5FGH - chains V and W of the 28 polymer chains in the assembly; structure by X-ray diffraction, 2.80 A resolution.

# Chain V
Protein: Proteasome subunit beta type-2
Source organism: Saccharomyces cerevisiae (strain ATCC 204508 / S288c)
Notes: EC 3.4.25.1
UniProtKB: P25043 (PSB2_YEAST); residues 1-232 here correspond to UniProt positions 30-261 (UniProt number = residue number + 29)
Sequence (232 residues; numbered 1 to 232; the number before each row is that of its first residue):
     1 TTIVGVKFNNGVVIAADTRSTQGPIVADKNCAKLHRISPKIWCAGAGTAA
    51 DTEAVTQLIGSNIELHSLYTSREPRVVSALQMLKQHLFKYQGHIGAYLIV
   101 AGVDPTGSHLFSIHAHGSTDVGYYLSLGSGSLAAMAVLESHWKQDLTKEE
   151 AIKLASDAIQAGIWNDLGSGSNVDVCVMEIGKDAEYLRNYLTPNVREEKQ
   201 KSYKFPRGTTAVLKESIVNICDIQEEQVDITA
Disordered / not traced: 227-232
Curated features (UniProtKB/Swiss-Prot):
  - active site: Thr-1 (Nucleophile)
Glycans and other covalent adducts: compound ALD linked to Thr-1
Ion coordination: Mg2+: Ile-163, Asp-166 (shared with 1 residue of chain L)
Residues lining bound ligands:
  - ALD (N-[(benzyloxy)carbonyl]-L-leucyl-N-[(2S)-1-hydroxy-4-methylpentan-2-yl]-L-leucinamide), molecule 1: Ser-20, Thr-21, Gln-22, Ala-27, Cys-31, Lys-33, Gly-45, Ala-46, Gly-47, Thr-48, Ala-49, Thr-52
  - ALD, molecule 2: His-114, His-116, Ser-118, Asp-120
Reported in the primary citation:
  - catalytic residues: Thr-1 (proposed by the authors, not directly observed)

# Chain W
Protein: Proteasome subunit beta type-3
Source organism: Saccharomyces cerevisiae (strain ATCC 204508 / S288c)
Notes: EC 3.4.25.1
UniProtKB: P25451 (PSB3_YEAST); residues 0-204 here correspond to UniProt positions 1-205 (UniProt number = residue number + 1)
Sequence (205 residues; numbered 0 to 204; the number before each row is that of its first residue; numbering starts at 0):
     0 MSDPSSINGGIVVAMTGKDCVAIACDLRLGSQSLGVSNKFEKIFHYGHVF
    50 LGITGLATDVTTLNEMFRYKTNLYKLKEERAIEPETFTQLVSSSLYERRF
   100 GPYFVGPVVAGINSKSGKPFIAGFDLIGCIDEAKDFIVSGTASDQLFGMC
   150 ESLYEPNLEPEDLFETISQALLNAADRDALSGWGAVVYIIKKDEVVKRYL
   200 KMRQD
Disordered / not traced: 0
Curated features (UniProtKB/Swiss-Prot):
  - modified residue: Ser-30 (Phosphoserine)
  - cross-link: Lys-69 (Glycyl lysine isopeptide (Lys-Gly) (interchain with G-Cter in ubiquitin))
Ion coordination: Mg2+: Asp-204 (shared with 2 residues of chain K)
Residues lining bound ligands: ALD (N-[(benzyloxy)carbonyl]-L-leucyl-N-[(2S)-1-hydroxy-4-methylpentan-2-yl]-L-leucinamide): Asp-124, Leu-125, Ile-126, Cys-128

# Chain V / chain W interface
Residue-residue contacts - 55 pairs, chain V then chain W:
  Ile-25(V) with Asp-143(W); Phe-146(W), hydrophobic
  Val-26(V) with Phe-146(W)
  Ala-27(V) with Asp-130(W); Phe-146(W), hydrophobic
  Asp-28(V) with Asp-130(W)
  Lys-29(V) with Glu-150(W), salt bridge
  Ala-49(V) with Cys-128(W), hydrophobic
  Ala-50(V) with Tyr-95(W); Ile-126(W), hydrophobic; Cys-128(W)
  Asp-51(V) with Tyr-95(W), hydrogen bond; Arg-98(W), salt bridge
  Ala-54(V) with Tyr-95(W)
  Tyr-90(V) with Phe-99(W), hydrophobic
  His-93(V) with Arg-98(W), hydrogen bond (backbone-side chain); Phe-99(W)
  Ile-94(V) with Phe-99(W), hydrophobic
  Arg-196(V) with Glu-150(W), salt bridge
  Lys-199(V) with Ser-151(W); Tyr-153(W), hydrogen bond (side chain-backbone)
  Ser-202(V) with Glu-154(W), hydrogen bond
  Tyr-203(V) with Ser-151(W); Leu-152(W), hydrophobic
  Lys-204(V) with Asp-161(W), salt bridge
  Phe-205(V) with Glu-164(W); Gln-168(W)
  Arg-207(V) with Glu-160(W), salt bridge; Asp-161(W), salt bridge
  Gly-208(V) with Glu-164(W), hydrogen bond (backbone-side chain)
  Thr-209(V) with Glu-164(W)
  Thr-210(V) with Glu-164(W), hydrogen bond; Ser-167(W); Gln-168(W), hydrogen bond; Leu-199(W)
  Ala-211(V) with Leu-199(W); Lys-200(W), hydrogen bond (backbone-backbone)
  Val-212(V) with Phe-163(W), hydrophobic; Tyr-198(W)
  Leu-213(V) with Tyr-198(W), hydrogen bond (backbone-backbone); Leu-199(W); Lys-200(W)
  Lys-214(V) with Lys-196(W); Arg-197(W); Tyr-198(W), hydrogen bond (backbone-backbone)
  Glu-215(V) with Lys-196(W); Arg-197(W), salt bridge
  Ser-216(V) with Val-195(W); Lys-196(W), hydrogen bond (backbone-backbone)
  Ile-217(V) with Val-194(W)
  Val-218(V) with Val-194(W), hydrogen bond (backbone-backbone); Lys-196(W)
  Ile-220(V) with Gly-46(W); Val-194(W), hydrophobic
  Asp-222(V) with Lys-74(W), salt bridge
Interface residues without a listed pair, chain V (36 interface residues in all): Thr-48, Gly-95, Pro-206, Asn-219
Interface residues without a listed pair, chain W (38 interface residues in all): His-44, His-47, Phe-49, Asp-124, Gly-127, Asp-134, Glu-158, Thr-165, Leu-171, Tyr-187

# Summary
36 residues of chain V and 38 residues of chain W are in contact, with 12 hydrogen bonds and 8 salt bridges.
Polar pairs include Lys-29(V)/Glu-150(W), Asp-51(V)/Arg-98(W) and Arg-196(V)/Glu-150(W). Chain V binds
compound ALD. Bound to chain W: compound ALD. Covalently linked compound ALD: at Thr-1(V). From the paper: the
catalytic residue Thr-1(V).
Here chain V is Proteasome subunit beta type-2 and chain W is Proteasome subunit beta type-3, both from
Saccharomyces cerevisiae (strain ATCC 204508 / S288c). Entry 5FGH (Yeast 20S proteasome beta5-K33A mutant
(propeptide expressed in trans) in complex with MG132) was determined by X-ray diffraction together with 5CZ4,
5CZ5, 5CZ6, 5CZ7, 5CZ8, 5CZ9 and 16 further entries from the same study.
